Entry 1T21 (X-ray diffraction, 2.19 A resolution); this record covers chains A and B of the 3 polymer chains in the assembly.

Chain A:
Molecule: HLA class I histocompatibility antigen, A-2 alpha chain
Source organism: Homo sapiens
Reference sequence: P01892 (1A02_HUMAN); residues 1-275 here correspond to UniProt positions 25-299 (UniProt number = residue number + 24)
Chain sequence (275 residues; row label = number of the first residue in the row):
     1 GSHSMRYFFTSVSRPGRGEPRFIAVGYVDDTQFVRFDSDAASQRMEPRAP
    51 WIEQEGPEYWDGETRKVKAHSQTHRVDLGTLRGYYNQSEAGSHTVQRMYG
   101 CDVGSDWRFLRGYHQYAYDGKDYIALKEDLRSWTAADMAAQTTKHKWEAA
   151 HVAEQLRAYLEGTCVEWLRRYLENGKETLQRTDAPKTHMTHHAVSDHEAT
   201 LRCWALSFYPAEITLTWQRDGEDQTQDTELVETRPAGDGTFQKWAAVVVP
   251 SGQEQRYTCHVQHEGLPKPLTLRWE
Disulfides: Cys-101/Cys-164, Cys-203/Cys-259

Chain B:
Molecule: Beta-2-microglobulin
Source organism: Homo sapiens
Reference sequence: P01884 (B2MG_HUMAN); residues 1-99 here correspond to UniProt positions 21-119 (UniProt number = residue number + 20)
Chain sequence (99 residues; row label = number of the first residue in the row):
     1 IQRTPKIQVYSRHPAENGKSNFLNCYVSGFHPSDIEVDLLKNGERIEKVE
    51 HSDLSFSKDWSFYLLYYTEFTPTEKDEYACRVNHVTLSQPKIVKWDRDM
Disulfides: Cys-25/Cys-80

How chain A and chain B interact:
Pairs across the interface - 55 pairs, chain A then chain B:
  Phe-8(A) / Phe-56(B)  hydrophobic
  Phe-9(A) / Phe-56(B)
  Thr-10(A) / Leu-54(B)
  Thr-10(A) / Phe-56(B)
  Thr-10(A) / Phe-62(B)
  Val-12(A) / Ser-33(B)
  Ile-23(A) / Leu-54(B)  hydrophobic
  Val-25(A) / Asp-53(B)
  Val-25(A) / Leu-54(B)
  Tyr-27(A) / Ser-55(B)
  Tyr-27(A) / Tyr-63(B)
  Gln-32(A) / Asp-53(B)  hydrogen bond
  Arg-35(A) / Asp-53(B)  salt bridge
  Arg-48(A) / Asp-53(B)  salt bridge
  Gln-96(A) / His-31(B)  hydrogen bond
  Gln-96(A) / Phe-56(B)
  Gln-96(A) / Trp-60(B)  hydrogen bond (side chain-backbone)
  Gln-96(A) / Phe-62(B)
  Arg-97(A) / Phe-56(B)
  Met-98(A) / Lys-58(B)
  Gln-115(A) / Trp-60(B)
  Tyr-116(A) / Trp-60(B)
  Ala-117(A) / Trp-60(B)  hydrophobic
  Asp-119(A) / Ile-1(B)  hydrogen bond (backbone-backbone)
  Asp-119(A) / His-31(B)
  Gly-120(A) / Ile-1(B)
  Gly-120(A) / Arg-3(B)  hydrogen bond (backbone-side chain)
  Gly-120(A) / His-31(B)  hydrogen bond (backbone-side chain)
  Gly-120(A) / Trp-60(B)
  Lys-121(A) / Ile-1(B)
  Asp-122(A) / Trp-60(B)  hydrogen bond
  His-192(A) / Asp-98(B)
  Arg-202(A) / Asp-98(B)  hydrogen bond (side chain-backbone)
  Arg-202(A) / Met-99(B)
  Trp-204(A) / Asp-98(B)
  Trp-204(A) / Met-99(B)
  Val-231(A) / Gln-8(B)
  Glu-232(A) / Gln-8(B)  hydrogen bond (backbone-side chain)
  Thr-233(A) / Tyr-26(B)
  Arg-234(A) / Gln-8(B)  hydrogen bond
  Arg-234(A) / Tyr-10(B)
  Arg-234(A) / Met-99(B)  hydrogen bond (side chain-backbone)
  Pro-235(A) / Tyr-10(B)  hydrogen bond (backbone-side chain)
  Pro-235(A) / Asn-24(B)
  Pro-235(A) / Tyr-26(B)
  Pro-235(A) / Leu-65(B)  hydrophobic
  Ala-236(A) / Arg-12(B)  hydrogen bond (backbone-side chain)
  Ala-236(A) / Asn-24(B)  hydrogen bond (backbone-side chain)
  Gly-237(A) / Arg-12(B)
  Gly-237(A) / Leu-65(B)
  Asp-238(A) / Arg-12(B)
  Gln-242(A) / Tyr-10(B)
  Gln-242(A) / Ser-11(B)
  Gln-242(A) / Arg-12(B)  hydrogen bond (side chain-backbone)
  Trp-244(A) / Met-99(B)  hydrogen bond (side chain-backbone)
Also at the interface, not in a pair above, chain A (34 interface residues in all): Thr-94
Also at the interface, not in a pair above, chain B (25 interface residues in all): Lys-6, Pro-32, Asp-34, Asp-59

In short:
The interface between chain A and chain B involves 34 residues on one side and 25 on the other, with 16
hydrogen bonds and 2 salt bridges. Polar contacts include Arg-35(A)/Asp-53(B), Arg-48(A)/Asp-53(B) and
Gln-32(A)/Asp-53(B).
Here chain A is HLA class I histocompatibility antigen, A-2 alpha chain and chain B is Beta-2-microglobulin,
both from Homo sapiens. Entry 1T21 (Structural basis for degenerate recognition of HIV peptide variants by
cytotoxic lymphocyte, variant SL9, monoclinic crystal) was determined by X-ray diffraction (same publication
as 1S8D, 1T1W, 1T1X, 1T1Y, 1T1Z, 1T20 and 1T22).
